PDB entry 7EL1 | X-ray diffraction, 2.22 A resolution | chains A and D of the 5 polymer chains in the assembly

Chain A:
Molecule: CRISPR-associated endonuclease Cas9
Organism: Staphylococcus aureus
Notes: EC 3.1.-.-
UniProt: J7RUA5 (CAS9_STAAU); residues 1-1053 here = UniProt positions 1-1053
Sequence (1053 residues; each row starts with the number of its first residue):
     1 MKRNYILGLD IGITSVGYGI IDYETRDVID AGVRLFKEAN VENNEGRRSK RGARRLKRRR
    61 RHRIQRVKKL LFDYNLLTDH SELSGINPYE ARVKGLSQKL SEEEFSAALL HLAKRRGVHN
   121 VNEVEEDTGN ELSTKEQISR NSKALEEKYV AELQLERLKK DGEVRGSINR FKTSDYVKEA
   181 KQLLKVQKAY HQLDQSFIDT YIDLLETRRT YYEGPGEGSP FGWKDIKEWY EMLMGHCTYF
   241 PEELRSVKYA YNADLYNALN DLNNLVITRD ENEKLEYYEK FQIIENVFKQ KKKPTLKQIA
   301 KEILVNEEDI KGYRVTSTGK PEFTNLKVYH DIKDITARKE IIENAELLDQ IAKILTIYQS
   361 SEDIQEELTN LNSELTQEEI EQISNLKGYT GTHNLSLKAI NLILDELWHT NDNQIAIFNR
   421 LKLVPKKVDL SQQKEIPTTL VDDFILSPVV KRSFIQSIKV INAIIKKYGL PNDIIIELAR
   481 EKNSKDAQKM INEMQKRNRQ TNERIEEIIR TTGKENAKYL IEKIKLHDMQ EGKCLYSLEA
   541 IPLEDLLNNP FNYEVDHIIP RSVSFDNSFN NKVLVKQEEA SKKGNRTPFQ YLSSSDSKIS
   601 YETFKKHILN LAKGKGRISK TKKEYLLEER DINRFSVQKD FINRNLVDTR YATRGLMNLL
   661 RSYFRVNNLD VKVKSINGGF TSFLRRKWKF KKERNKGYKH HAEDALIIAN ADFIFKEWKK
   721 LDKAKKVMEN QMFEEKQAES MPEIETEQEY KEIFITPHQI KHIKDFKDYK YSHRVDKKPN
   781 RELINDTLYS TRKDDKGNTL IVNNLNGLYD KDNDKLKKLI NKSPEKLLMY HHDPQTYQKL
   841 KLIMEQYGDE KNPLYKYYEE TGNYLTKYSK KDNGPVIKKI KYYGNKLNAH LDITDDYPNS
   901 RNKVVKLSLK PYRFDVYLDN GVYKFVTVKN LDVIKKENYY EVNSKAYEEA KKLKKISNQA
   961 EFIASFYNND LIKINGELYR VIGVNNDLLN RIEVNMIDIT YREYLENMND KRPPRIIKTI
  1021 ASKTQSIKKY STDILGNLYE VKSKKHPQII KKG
Disordered / not traced: 1-2, 725-741, 1053
Differences from the reference sequence: engineered mutation Ala580 (Asn in J7RUA5), Ala946 (Cys in J7RUA5)
UniProt features mapped onto this chain:
  - region (PAM substrate-binding): Tyr882 to Ala889, Asn985 to Glu993
  - active site: Asp10 (For RuvC-like nuclease domain), His557 (Proton acceptor for HNH nuclease domain)
  - binding site (Mg(2+)): Asp10, Glu477, Glu481, His701
  - binding site (RNA): Tyr789
  - mutagenesis: Asp10 (D10A: Target DNA not cleaved), Glu477 (E477A: Target DNA not cleaved), His557 (H557A: Target DNA not cleaved), His701 (H701A: Target DNA not cleaved), Asp704 (D704A: Target DNA not cleaved), Thr787 (T787A: 60% target DNA cleaved), Asn985 (N985A: 40% target DNA cleaved), Asn986 (N986A: 75% target DNA cleaved), Arg991 (R991A: 20% target DNA cleaved), Glu993 (E993A: 50% target DNA cleaved), Arg1015 (R1015A: 5% target DNA cleaved)
Reported in the primary citation:
  - binding site for the 28-nt DNA strand: Arg617
  - binding site for the 73-nt RNA strand: Lys485, Lys489
  - catalytic residues: Asp556, His557
  - contacts within the chain: Lys485-Asp486, Asp486-Lys489

Chain D:
Molecule: 8-nt DNA strand
Sequence (8 nucleotides; each row starts with the number of its first residue):
     1 TTGAATAG

Chain A / chain D interface:
Residue-residue contacts (25; chain A residue first):
  Asn885(A) with DA5(D), phosphate contact; DT6(D), sugar contact
  Lys886(A) with DA5(D), sugar contact; DT6(D), hydrogen bond to the phosphate
  Asn888(A) with DA5(D), phosphate contact
  Ala889(A) with DA4(D), phosphate contact; DA5(D), hydrogen bond to the phosphate
  Ser908(A) with DG3(D), hydrogen bond to the sugar; DA4(D), phosphate contact
  Leu909(A) with DG3(D), phosphate contact; DA4(D), hydrogen bond to the phosphate
  Lys910(A) with DG3(D), phosphate contact
  Pro911(A) with DG3(D), phosphate contact
  Ile982(A) with DT2(D), phosphate contact
  Asn985(A) with DG3(D), sugar contact; DA4(D), base contact
  Asn986(A) with DA4(D), sugar contact; DA5(D), phosphate contact
  Leu989(A) with DT6(D), base contact
  Arg991(A) with DA5(D), base contact; DT6(D), hydrogen bond to the base
  Glu993(A) with DT2(D), sugar contact
  Arg1015(A) with DT2(D), base contact; DG3(D), hydrogen bond to the base; DA4(D), base contact
Other interface residues (no listed pair), chain A (18 interface residues in all): Lys37, Val984, Arg1002
Other interface residues (no listed pair), chain D (6 interface residues in all): DT1

Overview:
The interface between chain A and chain D involves 18 residues on one side and 6 on the other; the contacts
include 6 hydrogen bonds. Polar contacts include Arg991(A)-DT6(D), Arg1015(A)-DG3(D) and Ser908(A)-DG3(D). The
paper reports catalytic residues Asp556(A) and His557(A); a binding site for the 73-nt RNA strand at Lys485(A)
and Lys489(A).
Here chain A is CRISPR-associated endonuclease Cas9 (Staphylococcus aureus) and chain D is an 8-nt DNA strand.
Entry 7EL1 (Structure of a protein from bacteria) was determined by X-ray diffraction.
